PDB entry 3NV6 | X-ray diffraction, 2.20 A resolution | chain A

[Chain A]
Molecule: Cytochrome P450
Organism: Novosphingobium aromaticivorans
UniProt: Q2G8A2 (Q2G8A2_NOVAD); residues 2-417 here = UniProt positions 2-417
Amino-acid sequence (452 residues; each row starts with the number of its first residue; numbers below 1 keep their minus sign (Met-34 is residue -34)):
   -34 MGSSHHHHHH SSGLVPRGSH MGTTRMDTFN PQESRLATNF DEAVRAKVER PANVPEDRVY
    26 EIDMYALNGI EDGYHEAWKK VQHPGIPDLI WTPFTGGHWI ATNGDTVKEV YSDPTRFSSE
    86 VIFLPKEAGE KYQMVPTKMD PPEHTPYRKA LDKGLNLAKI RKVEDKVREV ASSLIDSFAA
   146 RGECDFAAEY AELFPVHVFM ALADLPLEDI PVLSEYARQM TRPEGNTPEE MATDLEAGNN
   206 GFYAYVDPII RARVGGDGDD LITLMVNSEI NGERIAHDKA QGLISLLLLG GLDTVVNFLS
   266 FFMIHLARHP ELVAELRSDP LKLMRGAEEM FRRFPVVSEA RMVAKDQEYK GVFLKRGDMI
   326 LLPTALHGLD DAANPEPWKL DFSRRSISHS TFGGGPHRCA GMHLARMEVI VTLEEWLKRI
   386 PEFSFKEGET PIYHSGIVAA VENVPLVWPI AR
Not modelled in the structure: -34 to 10, 415-417
Differences from the reference sequence: expression tag (-34 to 1)
Ion coordination: heme Fe near Cys364 (its only coordinating residue here)
Ligand contacts:
  - camphor (CAM): Ile87, Met99, Thr102, Gly255, Val302, Glu304, Ile402, Val403
  - heme (HEM): Tyr76, Ile87, Pro101, Thr102, His109, Arg113, Leu116, Leu120, Leu251, Leu252, Gly255, Gly256, Thr259, Val260, Phe263, Phe296, Val301, Val302, Glu304, Arg306, Thr356, Phe357, Gly358, Pro361, His362, Cys364, Ala365, Gly366, Leu369, Ala370, Glu373

[Overview]
Bound to chain A: heme and camphor.
Chain A is Cytochrome P450 (Novosphingobium aromaticivorans); the structure, Crystal Structure of
Camphor-Bound CYP101D2, was determined by X-ray diffraction together with 3NV5 from the same study.
